2BW1 - chains C and J of the 12 polymer chains in the assembly; structure by X-ray diffraction, 1.81 A resolution.

Chain C (and J):
Name: Dps-like peroxide resistance protein
Source organism: Streptococcus suis
Notes: chain J of this document is another copy of the same molecule, construct and numbering; everything in this record applies to it too
Reference sequence: Q9F5J9 (Q9F5J9); numbering as in UniProt (aligned over 8-172)
Chain sequence (165 residues; each row starts with the number of its first residue):
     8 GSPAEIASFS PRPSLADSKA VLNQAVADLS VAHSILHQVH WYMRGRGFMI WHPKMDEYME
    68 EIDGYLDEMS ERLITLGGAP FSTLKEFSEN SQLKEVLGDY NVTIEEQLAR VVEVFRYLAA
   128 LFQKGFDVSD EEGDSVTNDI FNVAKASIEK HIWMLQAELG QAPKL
Unresolved in the structure: 8-21
Metal / ion sites: Fe ion near His-47 (its only coordinating residue here)

Interface between chain C and chain J:
Pairs across the interface (16; chain C residue first):
  Phe-133(C) with Ser-142(J)
  Asn-149(C) with Ser-142(J), hydrogen bond; Val-143(J); Asp-146(J), hydrogen bond
  Lys-152(C) with Val-143(J)
  Ala-153(C) with Val-143(J), hydrophobic
  Glu-156(C) with Arg-79(J), salt bridge; Thr-82(J); Val-143(J)
  Lys-157(C) with Glu-78(J), salt bridge
  Trp-160(C) with Glu-78(J); Ile-81(J); Thr-82(J)
  Pro-170(C) with Ile-81(J); Thr-82(J)
  Leu-172(C) with Thr-82(J)

In short:
Chain C and chain J form an interface of 9 and 7 residues respectively, with 2 hydrogen bonds and 2 salt
bridges. Polar pairs include Glu-156(C)/Arg-79(J), Lys-157(C)/Glu-78(J) and Asn-149(C)/Ser-142(J).
Both chains are Dps-like peroxide resistance protein (Streptococcus suis). Entry 2BW1 (Iron-bound crystal
structure of Dps-like peroxide resistance protein (Dpr) from Streptococcus suis) was determined by X-ray
diffraction (same publication as 2CF7).
